Entry 7D19 (X-ray diffraction, 2.35 A resolution); this record covers chains A and B.

[Chain A (and B)]
Protein: Cryptochrome-1
Source organism: Mus musculus
Notes: chain B of this document is another copy of the same molecule, construct and numbering; everything in this record applies to it too
Reference sequence: P97784 (CRY1_MOUSE); numbering as in UniProt (aligned over 1-496)
Chain sequence (498 residues; each row starts with the number of its first residue; numbers below 1 keep their minus sign (Gly-1 is residue -1)):
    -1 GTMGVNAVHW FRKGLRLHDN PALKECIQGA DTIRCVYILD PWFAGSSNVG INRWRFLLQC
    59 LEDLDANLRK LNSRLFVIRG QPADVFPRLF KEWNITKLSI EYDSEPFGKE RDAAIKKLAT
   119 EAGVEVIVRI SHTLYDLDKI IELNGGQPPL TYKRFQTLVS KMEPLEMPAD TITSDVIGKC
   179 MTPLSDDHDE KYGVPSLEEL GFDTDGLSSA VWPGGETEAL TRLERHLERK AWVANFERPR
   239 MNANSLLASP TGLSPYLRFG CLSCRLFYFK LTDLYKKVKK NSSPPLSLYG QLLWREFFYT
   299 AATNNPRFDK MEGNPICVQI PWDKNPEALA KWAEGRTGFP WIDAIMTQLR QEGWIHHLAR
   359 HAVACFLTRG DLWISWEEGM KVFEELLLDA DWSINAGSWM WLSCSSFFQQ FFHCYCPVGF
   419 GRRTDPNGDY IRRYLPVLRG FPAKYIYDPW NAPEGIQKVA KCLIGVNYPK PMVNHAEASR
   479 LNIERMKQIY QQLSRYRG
Unresolved in the structure: -1 to 1, 161-162, 233-239, 493-496 (chain B: -1 to 1, 233-239, 490-496)
Construct notes: expression tag (-1 to 0)
UniProt features mapped onto this chain:
  - region: Val471 to Arg493 (Interaction with TIMELESS)
  - motif: Asn50 to Phe54 (LIR 1), Asp82 to Leu87 (LIR 2), Lys151 to Leu156 (LIR 3), Leu255 to Leu260 (LIR 4), Asp271 to Val276 (LIR 5), Ser285 to Leu290 (LIR 6), Thr335 to Trp339 (LIR 7), Lys379 to Leu384 (LIR 8), Gly395 to Leu400 (LIR 9), His411 to Val416 (LIR 10), Arg430 to Val435 (LIR 11), Gln486 to Leu491 (LIR 12), Ser492 to Gly496 (LIR 13)
  - binding site (FAD): Ser252, Gln289, His355, Asp387 to Asp389
  - modified residue (Phosphoserine): Ser71, Ser247, Ser280
  - cross-link (Glycyl lysine isopeptide (Lys-Gly)): Lys11 (interchain with G-Cter in ubiquitin), Lys107 (interchain with G-Cter in ubiquitin), Lys159 (interchain with G-Cter in ubiquitin), Lys329 (interchain with G-Cter in ubiquitin), Lys485 (interchain with G-Cter in ubiquitin)
  - mutagenesis: Ser71 (S71A: Phosphomimetic mutant that leads to stabilization of the protein; when associated with A-280 ...), Lys107 (K107R: Sensitive to FBXL3-ediated degradation but noz affected by expression of FBXL21), His224 (H224E: Reduces affinity for FBXL3), Ser247 (S247A: Reduced MAPK-catalyzed in vitro phosphorylation. No effect on inhibition of CLOCK-BMAL1-mediated transcriptional activity ...), Tyr273 (Y273A: Reduced interaction with MAP1LC3B and significant decrease in its autophagy-mediated degradation; when associated with A-276), Val276 (V276A: Reduced interaction with MAP1LC3B and significant decrease in its autophagy-mediated degradation; when associated with A-273), Ser280 (S280A: Phosphomimetic mutant that leads to stabilization of the protein; when associated with A-71 ...), Tyr287 (Y287A: No effect on its interaction with MAP1LC3B and moderate decrease in its autophagy-mediated degradation; when associated with A-290), Leu290 (L290A: No effect on its interaction with MAP1LC3B and moderate decrease in its autophagy-mediated degradation; when associated with A-287), Gly336 (G336D: Abolishes transcriptional repression of target genes. Abolishes interaction with PER2), Glu382 to Glu383 (Decreases transcriptional repression of target genes. Decreases FBXL3 binding. Increases PER2 binding), Phe405 (F405A: Decreases affinity for FBXL3. Slightly increases affinity for PER2), 4 further mutagenesis entries in UniProt
Ligand contacts: GOC (N-[2-(2,4-dimethylphenyl)-4,6-dihydrothieno[3,4-c]pyrazol-3-yl]-4-(phenylcarbonyl)benzamide): Gln289, Trp292, Arg293, Phe296, His355, Arg358, His359, Ala362, Phe381, Leu385, Asp387, Ala388, Ile392, Asn393, Ser396, Trp397, Trp399, Leu400, Gln407, Phe409
Reported in the primary citation:
  - binding site for GOC: Gln289, Trp292, Phe296, His355, Arg358, His359, Ala362, Phe381, Ala388, Ile392, Ser396, Trp397, Leu400, Phe409
  - conformationally variable residues (loop rearrangement, side-chain flip): Trp399, Phe405, Phe409
  - mutagenesis - F409A: decreased stability in response to GOC
  - mutagenesis - F409A: unchanged stability in response to KL101
  - mutagenesis - F409A: increased stability

[Chain A / chain B interface]
Contacting residue pairs (33):
  Leu37(A) - Phe410(B)  hydrophobic
  Asp38(A) - Phe410(B)
  Pro39(A) - Phe410(B)  hydrophobic
  Pro39(A) - Lys485(B)
  Trp40(A) - Lys485(B)
  Ala42(A) - Phe410(B)
  Gly43(A) - Phe410(B)  hydrogen bond (backbone-backbone)
  Gly43(A) - Ile481(B)
  Ser44(A) - Phe410(B)  hydrogen bond (backbone-backbone)
  Ser44(A) - His411(B)
  Ser44(A) - Cys412(B)  hydrogen bond (backbone-backbone)
  Ser45(A) - His411(B)
  Ser45(A) - Cys412(B)
  Asn46(A) - His411(B)  hydrogen bond (backbone-side chain)
  Trp52(A) - Phe410(B)  hydrophobic
  Arg77(A) - Gln408(B)  hydrogen bond (side chain-backbone)
  Arg77(A) - Phe410(B)
  Asp187(A) - Lys151(B)
  Glu188(A) - Lys151(B)  hydrogen bond (backbone-side chain)
  Glu188(A) - Arg152(B)  salt bridge
  Glu196(A) - Phe409(B)
  Glu197(A) - Lys151(B)
  Glu197(A) - Gln407(B)  hydrogen bond (backbone-side chain)
  Glu197(A) - Gln408(B)
  Glu197(A) - Phe409(B)
  Leu198(A) - Phe409(B)
  Leu198(A) - Phe410(B)  hydrogen bond (backbone-backbone)
  Leu198(A) - His411(B)  hydrogen bond (backbone-backbone)
  Gly199(A) - Phe409(B)
  Gly199(A) - His411(B)  hydrogen bond (backbone-side chain)
  Gly199(A) - Tyr413(B)
  Phe200(A) - His411(B)
  Asp203(A) - Leu356(B)
Other interface residues (no listed pair), chain A (24 interface residues in all): Phe41, Gln79, Asp82, Asp185, Asp201
Other interface residues (no listed pair), chain B (16 interface residues in all): Thr149, Thr155, Phe418, Gln489

[Overview]
Chain A and chain B form an interface of 24 and 16 residues respectively; the contacts include 10 hydrogen
bonds and 1 salt bridge. Among the polar pairs are Glu188(A)-Arg152(B), Asn46(A)-His411(B) and
Arg77(A)-Gln408(B). The paper reports a binding site for GOC at Gln289(A), Trp292(A) and Phe296(A) among
others; F409A of chain A reduces stability in response to GOC.
Chain A and chain B are both Cryptochrome-1 (Mus musculus); the structure, Crystal structure of mouse
Cryptochrome 1 in complex with compound TH129, was determined by X-ray diffraction, deposited together with
7D1C.
